Entry 6HYB (X-ray diffraction, 1.96 A resolution); this record covers chain A.

Chain A:
Name: Lysozyme C
Organism: Gallus gallus
Notes: EC 3.2.1.17
UniProt: P00698 (LYSC_CHICK); residues 1-128 here correspond to UniProt positions 19-146 (UniProt number = residue number + 18)
Chain sequence (128 residues; each row starts with the number of its first residue):
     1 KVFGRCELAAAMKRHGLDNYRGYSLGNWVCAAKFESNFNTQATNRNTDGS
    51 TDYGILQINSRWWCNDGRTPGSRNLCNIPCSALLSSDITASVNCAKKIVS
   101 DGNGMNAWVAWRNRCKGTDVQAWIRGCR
Disulfide bonds: C6-C127, C30-C115, C64-C80, C76-C94
Ion coordination: K+ near Y23 (its only coordinating residue here); W-Zr-cluster W near R128 (its only coordinating residue here)
Residues lining bound ligands: W-Zr-cluster (ZRW): R45, N46, T47
Curated features (UniProtKB/Swiss-Prot):
  - active site: E35, D52
  - binding site (substrate): D101
What the authors report for this chain:
  - binding site for W-Zr-cluster: G16, Y20, R45, N46, N93, K96, R128

Summary:
Chain A binds W-Zr-cluster. From UniProt: active-site residues E35 and D52 and substrate-binding residue D101.
From the paper: a binding site for W-Zr-cluster at G16, Y20 and R45 among others.
Chain A is Lysozyme C (Gallus gallus); the structure, Zr(IV)-substituted Wells-Dawson binding to Hen Egg-White
Lysozyme (HEWL), was determined by X-ray diffraction together with 6HY4, 6HY6 and 6HY8 from the same study.
